PDB entry 6QDL | X-ray diffraction, 2.93 A resolution | chain A

Chain A:
Name: Unc-45
Source organism: Caenorhabditis elegans
UniProtKB: G5EG62 (G5EG62_CAEEL); the construct has insertions or renumbered stretches relative to UniProt, so the offset changes along the chain: 1-915 = UniProt 1-915; 923-960 = UniProt 924-961
Amino-acid sequence (961 residues; each row starts with the number of its first residue; note: 7 numbers in that range are skipped by the numbering (no residue carries them; nothing is unmodelled there); a row labelled like 915A-915H holds insertion residues (915A, then the next letters in order)):
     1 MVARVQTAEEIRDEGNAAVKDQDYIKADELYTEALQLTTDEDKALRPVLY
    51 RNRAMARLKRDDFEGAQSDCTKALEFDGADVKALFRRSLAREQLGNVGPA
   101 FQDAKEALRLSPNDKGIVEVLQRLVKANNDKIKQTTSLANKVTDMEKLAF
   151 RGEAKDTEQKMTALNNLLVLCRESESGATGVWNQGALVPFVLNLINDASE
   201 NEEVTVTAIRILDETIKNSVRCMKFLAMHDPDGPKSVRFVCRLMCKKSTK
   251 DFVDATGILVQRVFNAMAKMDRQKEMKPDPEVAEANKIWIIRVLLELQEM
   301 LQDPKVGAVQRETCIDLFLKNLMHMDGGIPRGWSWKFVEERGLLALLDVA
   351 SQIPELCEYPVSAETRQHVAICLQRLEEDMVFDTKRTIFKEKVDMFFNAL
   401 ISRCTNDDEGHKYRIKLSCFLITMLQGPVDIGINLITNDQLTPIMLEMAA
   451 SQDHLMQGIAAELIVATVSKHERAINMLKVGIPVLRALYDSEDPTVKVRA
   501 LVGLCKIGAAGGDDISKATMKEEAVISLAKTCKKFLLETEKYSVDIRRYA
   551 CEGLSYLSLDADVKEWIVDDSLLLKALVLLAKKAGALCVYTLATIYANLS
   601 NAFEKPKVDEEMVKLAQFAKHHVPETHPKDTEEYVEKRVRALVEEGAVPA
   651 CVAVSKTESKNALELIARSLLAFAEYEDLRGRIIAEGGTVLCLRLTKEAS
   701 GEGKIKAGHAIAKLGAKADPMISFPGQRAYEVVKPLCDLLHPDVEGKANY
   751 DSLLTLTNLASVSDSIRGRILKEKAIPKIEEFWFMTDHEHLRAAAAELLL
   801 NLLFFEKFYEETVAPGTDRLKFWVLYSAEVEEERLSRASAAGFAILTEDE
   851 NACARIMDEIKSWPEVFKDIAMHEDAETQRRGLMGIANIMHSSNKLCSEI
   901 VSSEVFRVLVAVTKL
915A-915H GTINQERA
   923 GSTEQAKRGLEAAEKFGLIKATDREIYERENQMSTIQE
Unresolved in the structure: 1-6, 39-42, 509-523, 606-626, 915A-915H, 939-960
Differences from the reference sequence: engineered mutation Phe822 (Leu in G5EG62)
Reported in the primary citation:
  - mutagenesis - G427E, L559S, E781K, L822F: abolished binding to heat-damaged myosin substrate
  - mutagenesis - K82E: abolished binding to Hsp70/90
  - mutagenesis - N758Y: decreased expression
  - mutagenesis - N801A: unchanged stability
  - mutagenesis - N801A: unchanged binding to damaged myosin
  - mutagenesis - N801A: unchanged expression

Summary:
The paper reports that G427E, L559S and E781K, among others, abolish binding to heat-damaged myosin substrate;
K82E abolishes binding to Hsp70/90; 7 substitutions were tested in all.
Chain A is Unc-45 (Caenorhabditis elegans); the structure, Molecular features of the UNC-45 chaperone critical
for binding and folding muscle myosin, was determined by X-ray diffraction, deposited together with 6QDJ, 6QDK
and 6QDM.
